Entry 9H9H (electron microscopy, 3.80 A resolution); this record covers chains A and D of the 26 polymer chains in the assembly.

Chain A:
Molecule: 16S RNA
Source organism: Escherichia coli
Sequence (1542 nucleotides; each row starts with the number of its first residue):
     1 AAAUUGAAGA GUUUGAUCAU GGCUCAGAUU GAACGCUGGC GGCAGGCCUA ACACAUGCAA
    61 GUCGAACGGU AACAGGAAGA AGCUUGCUUC UUUGCUGACG AGUGGCGGAC GGGUGAGUAA
   121 UGUCUGGGAA ACUGCCUGAU GGAGGGGGAU AACUACUGGA AACGGUAGCU AAUACCGCAU
   181 AACGUCGCAA GACCAAAGAG GGGGACCUUC GGGCCUCUUG CCAUCGGAUG UGCCCAGAUG
   241 GGAUUAGCUA GUAGGUGGGG UAACGGCUCA CCUAGGCGAC GAUCCCUAGC UGGUCUGAGA
   301 GGAUGACCAG CCACACUGGA ACUGAGACAC GGUCCAGACU CCUACGGGAG GCAGCAGUGG
   361 GGAAUAUUGC ACAAUGGGCG CAAGCCUGAU GCAGCCAUGC CGCGUGUAUG AAGAAGGCCU
   421 UCGGGUUGUA AAGUACUUUC AGCGGGGAGG AAGGGAGUAA AGUUAAUACC UUUGCUCAUU
   481 GACGUUACCC GCAGAAGAAG CACCGGCUAA CUCCGUGCCA GCAGCCXCGG UAAUACGGAG
   541 GGUGCAAGCG UUAAUCGGAA UUACUGGGCG UAAAGCGCAC GCAGGCGGUU UGUUAAGUCA
   601 GAUGUGAAAU CCCCGGGCUC AACCUGGGAA CUGCAUCUGA UACUGGCAAG CUUGAGUCUC
   661 GUAGAGGGGG GUAGAAUUCC AGGUGUAGCG GUGAAAUGCG UAGAGAUCUG GAGGAAUACC
   721 GGUGGCGAAG GCGGCCCCCU GGACGAAGAC UGACGCUCAG GUGCGAAAGC GUGGGGAGCA
   781 AACAGGAUUA GAUACCCUGG UAGUCCACGC CGUAAACGAU GUCGACUUGG AGGUUGUGCC
   841 CUUGAGGCGU GGCUUCCGGA GCUAACGCGU UAAGUCGACC GCCUGGGGAG UACGGCCGCA
   901 AGGUUAAAAC UCAAAUGAAU UGACGGGGGC CCGCACAAGC GGUGGAGCAU GUGGUUUAAU
   961 UCGAUGXAAC GCGAAGAACC UUACCUGGUC UUGACAUCCA CGGAAGUUUU CAGAGAUGAG
  1021 AAUGUGCCUU CGGGAACCGU GAGACAGGUG CUGCAUGGCU GUCGUCAGCU CGUGUUGUGA
  1081 AAUGUUGGGU UAAGUCCCGC AACGAGCGCA ACCCUUAUCC UUUGUUGCCA GCGGUCCGGC
  1141 CGGGAACUCA AAGGAGACUG CCAGUGAUAA ACUGGAGGAA GGUGGGGAUG ACGUCAAGUC
  1201 AUCAUGGCCC UUACGACCAG GGCUACACAC GUGCUACAAU GGCGCAUACA AAGAGAAGCG
  1261 ACCUCGCGAG AGCAAGCGGA CCUCAUAAAG UGCGUCGUAG UCCGGAUUGG AGUCUGCAAC
  1321 UCGACUCCAU GAAGUCGGAA UCGCUAGUAA UCGUGGAUCA GAAUGCCACG GUGAAUACGU
  1381 UCCCGGGCCU UGUACACACC GCCCGUXACA CCAUGGGAGU GGGUUGCAAA AGAAGUAGGU
  1441 AGCUUAACCU UCGGGAGGGC GCUUACCACU UUGUGAUUCA UGACUGGGGU GAAGUCGUAA
  1501 CAAGGUAACC GUAGGGGAAC CUGCGGUUGG AUCACCUCCU UA
Disordered / not traced: 1535-1542
Modified residues: PSU (pseudouridine-5'-monophosphate) at position 516, G7M (N7-methyl-guanosine-5'-monophosphate) at position 527, 2MG (2N-methylguanosine-5'-monophosphate) at position 966, 5MC (5-methylcytidine-5'-monophosphate) at position 967, 2MG (2N-methylguanosine-5'-monophosphate) at position 1207, 4OC (4n,o2'-methylcytidine-5'-monophosphate) at position 1402, 5MC (5-methylcytidine-5'-monophosphate) at position 1407, UR3 (3-methyluridine-5'-monophoshate) at position 1498, 2MG (2N-methylguanosine-5'-monophosphate) at position 1516, MA6 (6N-dimethyladenosine-5'-monophoshate) at position 1518, MA6 (6N-dimethyladenosine-5'-monophoshate) at position 1519
Ion coordination: Mg2+ site 1 near G21 (its only coordinating residue here); Mg2+ site 2: C48, U114, G115; Mg2+ site 3 near A53 (its only coordinating residue here); Mg2+ site 4: A59, U387; Mg2+ site 5 near G100 (its only coordinating residue here); Mg2+ site 6: A109, G331; Mg2+ site 7: A116, G117, G289; K+ site 1: G145, A197; Mg2+ site 8 near U150 (its only coordinating residue here); Mg2+ site 9 near A171 (its only coordinating residue here); Mg2+ site 10: A174, C175; Mg2+ site 11: U180, A195; 69 more Mg2+ sites not listed; 1 more K+ sites not listed
Small-molecule neighbours: A1IC4 ((2S,3S)-2-[[(2S)-2-[[(2S,4S)-5-aminocarbonyloxy-4-oxidanyl-2-[[(2S,3R)-3-oxidanylpiperidin-2-yl]carbonylamino]pentanoyl]amino]-3-(1H-imidazol-4-yl)propanoyl]amino]-3-(2-chloranyl-1H-imidazol-4-yl)-3-oxidanyl-propanoic acid): U692, G693, U788, U789, G791, A792, A794, C795, U1506

Chain D:
Name: Small ribosomal subunit protein uS4
Source organism: Escherichia coli
UniProtKB: P0A7V8 (RS4_ECOLI); numbering as in UniProt (aligned over 1-206)
Chain sequence (206 residues; row label = number of the first residue in the row):
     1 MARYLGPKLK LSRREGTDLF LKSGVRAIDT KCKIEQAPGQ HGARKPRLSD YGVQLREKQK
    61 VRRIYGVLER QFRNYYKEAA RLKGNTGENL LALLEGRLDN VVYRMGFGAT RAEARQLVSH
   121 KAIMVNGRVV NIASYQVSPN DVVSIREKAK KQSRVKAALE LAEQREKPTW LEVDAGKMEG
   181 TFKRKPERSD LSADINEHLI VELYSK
Disordered / not traced: 1

Chain A / chain D interface:
Residue-residue contacts (93; chain A residue first):
  A3(A) with Lys83(D), salt bridge to the phosphate
  A8(A) with Glu202(D), hydrogen bond to the base; Leu203(D), base contact; Ser205(D), base contact; Lys206(D), hydrogen bond to the base
  C400(A) with Arg70(D), phosphate contact
  C401(A) with Arg70(D), salt bridge to the phosphate; Asn74(D), phosphate contact
  G402(A) with Ile132(D), sugar contact; Ser134(D), hydrogen bond to the phosphate
  C403(A) with Gln71(D), hydrogen bond to the phosphate; Ser134(D), hydrogen bond to the phosphate
  G404(A) with Ala2(D), base contact; Arg115(D), salt bridge to the phosphate; Ser119(D), sugar contact
  U405(A) with Ala2(D), base contact; Arg3(D), salt bridge to the phosphate; Leu5(D), base contact
  G406(A) with Arg3(D), phosphate contact; Leu5(D), sugar contact; Gln116(D), base contact
  U407(A) with Arg3(D), salt bridge to the phosphate; Thr110(D), phosphate contact; Glu113(D), hydrogen bond to the sugar
  A408(A) with Ser23(D), phosphate contact; Thr110(D), phosphate contact; Glu113(D), sugar contact
  U409(A) with Lys22(D), phosphate contact; Ser23(D), hydrogen bond to the phosphate
  G410(A) with Arg26(D), salt bridge to the phosphate; Lys31(D), salt bridge to the phosphate
  A411(A) with Arg26(D), salt bridge to the phosphate
  G413(A) with Lys31(D), hydrogen bond to the base; Cys32(D), base contact
  U426(A) with Lys33(D), phosphate contact
  U427(A) with Arg13(D), salt bridge to the phosphate
  G428(A) with Pro7(D), phosphate contact; Lys10(D), salt bridge to the phosphate
  U429(A) with Leu9(D), phosphate contact; Arg13(D), salt bridge to the phosphate; Lys22(D), phosphate contact; Lys31(D), sugar contact; Cys32(D), phosphate contact
  A430(A) with Pro7(D), phosphate contact; Lys8(D), hydrogen bond to the phosphate; Leu9(D), hydrogen bond to the phosphate; Lys22(D), salt bridge to the phosphate
  C436(A) with Arg154(D), hydrogen bond to the sugar
  U437(A) with Gln116(D), hydrogen bond to the base; His120(D), sugar contact; Gln152(D), sugar contact; Arg154(D), hydrogen bond to the sugar
  U439(A) with Ser119(D), hydrogen bond to the sugar; His120(D), hydrogen bond to the sugar; Lys121(D), hydrogen bond to the phosphate; Asn131(D), hydrogen bond to the sugar
  C440(A) with Lys121(D), salt bridge to the phosphate
  C490(A) with Arg146(D), salt bridge to the phosphate; Lys148(D), phosphate contact
  G491(A) with Lys148(D), salt bridge to the phosphate
  A499(A) with Ala2(D), base contact
  U508(A) with Tyr51(D), sugar contact
  A509(A) with Leu55(D), sugar contact
  A510(A) with Leu48(D), phosphate contact
  C511(A) with Gln40(D), base contact; His41(D), hydrogen bond to the phosphate; Arg44(D), salt bridge to the phosphate
  U512(A) with His41(D), salt bridge to the phosphate; Arg44(D), salt bridge to the phosphate
  G540(A) with Gln40(D), base contact
  G541(A) with Gly39(D), sugar contact; Gln40(D), hydrogen bond to the sugar
  G542(A) with Lys10(D), salt bridge to the phosphate; Arg14(D), phosphate contact; Gly39(D), sugar contact
  U543(A) with Arg14(D), salt bridge to the phosphate
  G544(A) with Leu55(D), phosphate contact; Arg56(D), salt bridge to the phosphate; Gln59(D), phosphate contact; Arg63(D), salt bridge to the phosphate
  C545(A) with Lys58(D), salt bridge to the phosphate; Gln59(D), phosphate contact; Arg62(D), salt bridge to the phosphate; Glu69(D), phosphate contact
  A546(A) with Leu68(D), phosphate contact; Glu69(D), phosphate contact; Arg70(D), phosphate contact
  A547(A) with Ala2(D), hydrogen bond to the phosphate
  C613(A) with Arg81(D), salt bridge to the phosphate
  U619(A) with Val130(D), sugar contact; Asn131(D), hydrogen bond to the base
  C620(A) with Ile132(D), base contact; Tyr135(D), sugar contact
Other interface residues (no listed pair), chain A (48 interface residues in all): A7, A28, U438, A495, C614
Other interface residues (no listed pair), chain D (65 interface residues in all): Val25, Gln36, Pro38, Pro46, Arg47, Ser49, Gly52, Arg73, Ala112, Val129, Ala133

In short:
Chain A and chain D form an interface of 48 and 65 residues respectively; the contacts include 21 hydrogen
bonds and 25 salt bridges. Polar pairs include A8(A)-Glu202(D), A8(A)-Lys206(D) and G413(A)-Lys31(D). Bound to
chain A: compound A1IC4. C48(A), U114(A) and G115(A) coordinate Mg2+ site 2.
Here chain A is 16S RNA and chain D is Small ribosomal subunit protein uS4, both from Escherichia coli. Entry
9H9H (Complex 1 30S-IF1-IF2-IF3-GE81112) was determined by electron microscopy, deposited together with 9H8G,
9H9I, 9H9J, 9H9K, 9H9L, 9H9M and 9H9N.
